PDB entry 8FUF | X-ray diffraction, 3.69 A resolution | chains A and B

== Chain A ==
Protein: UDP-N-acetylglucosamine--peptide N-acetylglucosaminyltransferase 110 kDa subunit
From: Homo sapiens
Notes: EC 2.4.1.255
Reference sequence: O15294 (OGT1_HUMAN), isoform O15294-2; residues 313-1031 here correspond to UniProt positions 197-915 (UniProt number = residue number - 116)
Amino-acid sequence (723 residues; numbered 309 to 1031; the number before each row is that of its first residue):
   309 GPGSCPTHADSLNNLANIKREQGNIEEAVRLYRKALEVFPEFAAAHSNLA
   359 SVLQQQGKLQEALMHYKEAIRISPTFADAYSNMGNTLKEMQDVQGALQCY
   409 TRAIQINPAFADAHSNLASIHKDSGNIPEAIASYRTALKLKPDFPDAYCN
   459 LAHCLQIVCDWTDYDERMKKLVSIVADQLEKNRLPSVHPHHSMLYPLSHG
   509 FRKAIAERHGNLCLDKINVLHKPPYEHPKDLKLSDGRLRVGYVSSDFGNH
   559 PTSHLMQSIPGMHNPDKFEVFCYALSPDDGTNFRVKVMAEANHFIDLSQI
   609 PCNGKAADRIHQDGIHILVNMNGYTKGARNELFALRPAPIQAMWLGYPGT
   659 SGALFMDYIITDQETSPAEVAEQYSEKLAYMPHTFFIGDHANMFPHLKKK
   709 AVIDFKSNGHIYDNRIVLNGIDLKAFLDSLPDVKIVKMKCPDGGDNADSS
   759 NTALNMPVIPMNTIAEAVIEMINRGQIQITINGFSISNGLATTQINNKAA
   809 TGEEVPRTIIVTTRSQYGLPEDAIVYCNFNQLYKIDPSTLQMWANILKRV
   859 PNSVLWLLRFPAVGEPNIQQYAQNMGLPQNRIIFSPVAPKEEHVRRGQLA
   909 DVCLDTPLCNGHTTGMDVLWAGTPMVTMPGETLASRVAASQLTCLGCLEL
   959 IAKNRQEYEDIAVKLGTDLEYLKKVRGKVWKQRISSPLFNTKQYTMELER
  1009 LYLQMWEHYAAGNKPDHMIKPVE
Disordered / not traced: 309-314, 716-718, 747-761, 1028-1031
Differences from the reference sequence: expression tag (309-312)
UniProt features mapped onto this chain:
  - active site: His624 (Proton acceptor)
Small-molecule neighbours: uridine-diphosphate-N-acetylglucosamine (UD1): His498, His558, Pro559, Thr560, His562, Leu563, Leu653, Gly654, Pro656, Phe694, Phe837, Asn838, Gln839, Tyr841, Lys842, Leu866, Val895, Ala896, Pro897, Lys898, His901, Arg904, Cys917, Gly919, His920, Thr921, Thr922, Asp925

== Chain B ==
Protein: Zinc finger protein 831
Reference sequence: Q5JPB2 (ZN831_HUMAN); residue numbers follow UniProt; this construct covers 935-947
Amino-acid sequence (13 residues; each row starts with the number of its first residue):
   935 NAFSPKYLLRLPQ
Disordered / not traced: 935, 947

== Chain A / chain B interface ==
Residue-residue contacts - 21 pairs, chain A then chain B:
  Phe713(A) with Arg944(B)
  Ile780(A) with Pro939(B)
  Asn781(A) with Ser938(B); Pro939(B); Leu942(B); Leu943(B), hydrogen bond (side chain-backbone)
  Gly783(A) with Phe937(B); Ser938(B)
  Leu798(A) with Phe937(B)
  Ala799(A) with Phe937(B), hydrophobic
  Arg822(A) with Tyr941(B)
  Ser823(A) with Pro939(B); Lys940(B), hydrogen bond (backbone-backbone); Tyr941(B); Leu943(B)
  Gln824(A) with Lys940(B)
  Tyr825(A) with Lys940(B)
  Gly826(A) with Lys940(B); Tyr941(B)
  Leu827(A) with Tyr941(B), hydrogen bond (backbone-side chain)
  Glu829(A) with Tyr941(B)
Other interface residues (no listed pair), chain A (20 interface residues in all): Ile724, Met769, Ile777, Arg782, Thr821, Pro828, Arg867
Other interface residues (no listed pair), chain B (10 interface residues in all): Leu945, Pro946

== In short ==
20 residues of chain A and 10 residues of chain B are in contact; the contacts include 3 hydrogen bonds. Polar
contacts include Asn781(A)-Leu943(B), Leu827(A)-Tyr941(B) and Ser823(A)-Lys940(B). Chain A binds
uridine-diphosphate-N-acetylglucosamine. Curated annotation (UniProt) lists active-site residue His624(A) on
chain A.
Chain A is UDP-N-acetylglucosamine--peptide N-acetylglucosaminyltransferase 110 kDa subunit (Homo sapiens) and
chain B is Zinc finger protein 831; the structure, Crystal structure of human O-GlcNAc transferase (OGT) in
complex with an exosite-binding peptide (ZNF831) and UDP-GlcNAc, was determined by X-ray diffraction,
deposited together with 8FE6 and 8FE7.
